Entry 6ZML (electron microscopy, 3.40 A resolution); this record covers chains A and B of the 6 polymer chains in the assembly.

# Chain A (and B)
Protein: Capsid protein VP1
From: Merkel cell polyomavirus
Notes: chain B of this document is another copy of the same molecule, construct and numbering; everything in this record applies to it too
UniProt: B0G0W3 (B0G0W3_9POLY); residues 1-423 here = UniProt positions 1-423
Chain sequence (423 residues; each row starts with the number of its first residue):
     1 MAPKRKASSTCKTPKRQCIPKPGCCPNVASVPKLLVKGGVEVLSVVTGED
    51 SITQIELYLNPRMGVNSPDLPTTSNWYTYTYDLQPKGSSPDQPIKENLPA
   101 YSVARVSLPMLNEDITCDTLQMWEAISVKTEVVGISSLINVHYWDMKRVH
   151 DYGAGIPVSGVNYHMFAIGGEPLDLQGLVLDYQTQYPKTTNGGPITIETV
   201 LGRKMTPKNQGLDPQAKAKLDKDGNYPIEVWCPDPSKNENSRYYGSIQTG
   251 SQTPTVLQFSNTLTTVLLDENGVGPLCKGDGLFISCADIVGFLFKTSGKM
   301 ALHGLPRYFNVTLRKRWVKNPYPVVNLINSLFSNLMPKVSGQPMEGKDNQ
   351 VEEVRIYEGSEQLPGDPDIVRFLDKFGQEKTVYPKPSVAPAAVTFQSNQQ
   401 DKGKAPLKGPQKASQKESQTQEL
Disordered / not traced: 1-19, 379-423 (chain B: 1-19, 388-423)

# Chain A / chain B interface
Residue-residue contacts (90; chain A residue first):
  Ile115(A) with Ile115(B)
  Pro323(A) with Leu111(B); Glu113(B)
  Val325(A) with Ile115(B), hydrophobic; Leu120(B), hydrophobic; Asn320(B)
  Asn326(A) with Asp280(B), hydrogen bond
  Ile328(A) with Leu327(B), hydrophobic; Ile328(B), hydrophobic
  Leu331(A) with Leu331(B), hydrophobic
  Phe332(A) with Leu327(B), hydrophobic
  Leu335(A) with Lys278(B); Tyr322(B), hydrophobic
  Met336(A) with Arg105(B); Gly279(B)
  Pro337(A) with Arg105(B); Pro172(B); Phe283(B)
  Lys338(A) with Arg105(B)
  Val339(A) with Arg105(B); Leu220(B); Asp221(B); Phe283(B), hydrophobic
  Ser340(A) with Asp221(B), hydrogen bond (backbone-backbone)
  Gly341(A) with Val103(B); Asp221(B), hydrogen bond (backbone-backbone); Asp223(B)
  Gln342(A) with Leu59(B); Asn60(B), hydrogen bond (side chain-backbone); Arg62(B); Ser102(B); Val103(B), hydrogen bond (backbone-backbone); Ala104(B); Asp223(B), hydrogen bond (backbone-side chain)
  Met344(A) with Val40(B); Leu57(B), hydrophobic; Ala104(B), hydrophobic; Arg105(B); Val106(B), hydrophobic
  Asn349(A) with Val40(B); Tyr58(B)
  Gln350(A) with Tyr58(B), hydrogen bond (backbone-backbone); Asn60(B), hydrogen bond
  Val351(A) with Val40(B), hydrophobic; Glu56(B)
  Glu352(A) with Gly38(B); Glu56(B); Tyr58(B)
  Glu353(A) with Lys37(B); Gly38(B); Ile55(B); Glu56(B), hydrogen bond (backbone-backbone)
  Val354(A) with Val36(B); Lys37(B); Gly38(B), hydrogen bond (backbone-backbone); Gly39(B); Leu43(B), hydrophobic; Gln54(B); Ile55(B), hydrophobic
  Arg355(A) with Leu34(B); Val36(B); Lys37(B); Thr53(B); Gln54(B), hydrogen bond (backbone-backbone)
  Ile356(A) with Lys33(B); Leu34(B); Leu35(B), hydrogen bond (backbone-backbone); Val36(B), hydrogen bond (backbone-backbone); Thr47(B); Ile52(B); Thr53(B)
  Tyr357(A) with Lys33(B); Leu34(B), hydrophobic; Ser51(B); Ile52(B), hydrogen bond (backbone-backbone); Gln54(B)
  Glu358(A) with Lys33(B), hydrogen bond (backbone-backbone); Leu35(B)
  Gly359(A) with Pro32(B); Lys33(B)
  Ser360(A) with Val31(B); Lys33(B)
  Glu361(A) with Ser30(B); Val31(B), hydrogen bond (backbone-backbone); Lys33(B)
  Gln362(A) with Val28(B); Ala29(B)
  Leu363(A) with Val28(B); Ala29(B); Val31(B), hydrophobic
Other interface residues (no listed pair), chain A (36 interface residues in all): Tyr322, Asn329, Asn334, Pro367, Ile369
Other interface residues (no listed pair), chain B (53 interface residues in all): Val42, Met110, Asn112, Tyr308, Val324

# In short
Chain A and chain B form an interface of 36 and 53 residues respectively, with 16 hydrogen bonds. Among the
polar pairs are Asn326(A)-Asp280(B), Gln342(A)-Asn60(B) and Gln342(A)-Asp223(B).
Chain A and chain B are both Capsid protein VP1 (Merkel cell polyomavirus); the structure, CryoEM Structure of
Merkel Cell Polyomavirus Virus-like Particle, was determined by electron microscopy, deposited together with
6ZLZ.
